PDB entry 5JTO | solution NMR | chains E and G of the 8 polymer chains in the assembly

# Chain E (and G)
Name: Alkaline phosphatase
Source organism: Escherichia coli (strain K12)
Notes: EC 3.1.3.1; chain G of this document is another copy of the same molecule, construct and numbering; everything in this record applies to it too
Reference sequence: P00634 (PPB_ECOLI); residue numbers follow UniProt; this construct covers 271-310
Chain sequence (40 residues; numbered 271 to 310; the number before each row is that of its first residue):
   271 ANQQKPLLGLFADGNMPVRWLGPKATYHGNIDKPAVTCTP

# Interface between chain E and chain G
Pairs across the interface (22):
  L291(E) with P304(G); V306(G); T309(G)
  G292(E) with P304(G)
  P293(E) with P304(G); A305(G)
  A295(E) with P304(G)
  Y297(E) with N300(G)
  H298(E) with N300(G); D302(G)
  N300(E) with H298(G); G299(G)
  I301(E) with Y297(G); H298(G)
  D302(E) with T296(G); Y297(G)
  V306(E) with A295(G)
  T307(E) with L291(G); G292(G); A295(G)
  C308(E) with L291(G)
  T309(E) with L291(G)
Interface residues without a listed pair, chain E (14 interface residues in all): G299
Interface residues without a listed pair, chain G (14 interface residues in all): I301

# In short
The chain E/chain G interface involves 14 residues from each chain.
Both chains are Alkaline phosphatase (Escherichia coli (strain K12)). Entry 5JTO (The structure of chaperone
SecB in complex with unstructured proPhoA binding site d) was determined by solution NMR, deposited together
with 5JTL, 5JTM, 5JTN, 5JTP, 5JTQ and 5JTR.
